PDB entry 9H39 | X-ray diffraction, 1.66 A resolution | chains A and C

Chain A:
Name: LysM type receptor kinase
Source organism: Lotus japonicus
UniProtKB: D3KU00 (D3KU00_LOTJA); numbering as in UniProt (aligned over 33-253)
Sequence (227 residues; numbered 33 to 259; the number before each row is that of its first residue):
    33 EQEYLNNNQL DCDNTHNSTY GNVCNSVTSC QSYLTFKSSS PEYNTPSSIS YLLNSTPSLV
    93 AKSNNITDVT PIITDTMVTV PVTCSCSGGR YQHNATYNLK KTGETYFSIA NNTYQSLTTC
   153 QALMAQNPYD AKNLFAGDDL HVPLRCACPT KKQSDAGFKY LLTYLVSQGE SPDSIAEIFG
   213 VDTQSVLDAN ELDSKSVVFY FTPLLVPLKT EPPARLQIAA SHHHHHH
Not modelled in the structure: 249-259
Construct notes: expression tag (254-259)
Modified / non-standard residues: Glu-33 (pyroglutamic acid; PCA)
Cystine bridges: Cys-44/Cys-152, Cys-56/Cys-118, Cys-62/Cys-180, Cys-116/Cys-178
Covalent attachments: glycan linked to Asn-49; N-acetylglucosamine (NAG) linked to Asn-126, Asn-143

Chain C:
Name: anti-LYS13 VHH
Source organism: Lama glama
Notes: antibody fragment or engineered binder
Sequence (128 residues; each row starts with the number of its first residue; a row labelled like 82A-82C holds insertion residues (82A, then the next letters in order); numbering starts at 0):
     0 MQLQLVESGG GLVQAGGSLR LSCATSGTTF RLNTMGWYRQ APGKQRELVA TISRDFKTNY
    60 ADSVKGRFTI SRDNAKHTVD LQM
82A-82C NSL
    83 TPEDTAVYYC LVRDQREWYG PEYDNWGRGT QVTVSSHHHH HH
Not modelled in the structure: 0, 120-124

Chain A / chain C interface:
Residue-residue contacts (32; chain A residue first):
  Asn-38(A) with Arg-53(C); Asn-73(C), hydrogen bond (side chain-backbone); Ala-74(C), hydrogen bond (side chain-backbone); His-76(C), hydrogen bond
  Asn-39(A) with Phe-29(C), hydrogen bond (side chain-backbone); Arg-30(C)
  Asn-40(A) with Arg-53(C), hydrogen bond
  Leu-42(A) with Arg-30(C); Trp-100(C), hydrophobic
  Asn-143(A) with Trp-100(C)
  Gln-200(A) with Arg-98(C), hydrogen bond (side chain-backbone); Glu-99(C)
  Glu-202(A) with Thr-27(C)
  Lys-227(A) with Ser-25(C)
  Ser-228(A) with Ser-25(C); Gly-26(C), hydrogen bond (backbone-backbone)
  Val-229(A) with Thr-24(C); Ser-25(C); Gly-26(C); His-76(C)
  Val-230(A) with Gly-26(C), hydrogen bond (backbone-backbone); Thr-27(C); Thr-28(C), hydrogen bond (backbone-backbone)
  Phe-231(A) with Thr-28(C); Phe-29(C); Leu-31(C), hydrophobic; His-76(C)
  Tyr-232(A) with Thr-27(C), hydrogen bond; Thr-28(C), hydrogen bond (backbone-backbone); Phe-29(C); Arg-98(C)
  Phe-233(A) with Phe-29(C), hydrophobic
Also at the interface, not in a pair above, chain A (19 interface residues in all): Asp-43, Asn-46, Phe-139, Ser-203, Pro-204
Also at the interface, not in a pair above, chain C (17 interface residues in all): Val-5, Asp-54

In short:
19 residues of chain A face 17 of chain C across their interface; the contacts include 11 hydrogen bonds.
Among the polar pairs are Asn-38(A)/Asn-73(C), Asn-38(A)/Ala-74(C) and Asn-38(A)/His-76(C). Covalently linked
N-acetylglucosamine: at Asn-126(A) and Asn-143(A).
Chain A is LysM type receptor kinase (Lotus japonicus) and chain C is anti-LYS13 VHH (Lama glama); the
structure, Crystal structure of Lotus japonicus CHIP13 extracellular domain in complex with a nanobody, was
determined by X-ray diffraction.
